PDB entry 5W1G | X-ray diffraction, 2.00 A resolution | chains H and L

[Chain H]
Name: CR1-07 Fab heavy chain
Source organism: Homo sapiens
Notes: antibody fragment or engineered binder
Chain sequence (223 residues; numbered 2 to 227; 3 numbers in that range are skipped by the numbering (no residue carries them; nothing is unmodelled there); the number before each row is that of its first residue):
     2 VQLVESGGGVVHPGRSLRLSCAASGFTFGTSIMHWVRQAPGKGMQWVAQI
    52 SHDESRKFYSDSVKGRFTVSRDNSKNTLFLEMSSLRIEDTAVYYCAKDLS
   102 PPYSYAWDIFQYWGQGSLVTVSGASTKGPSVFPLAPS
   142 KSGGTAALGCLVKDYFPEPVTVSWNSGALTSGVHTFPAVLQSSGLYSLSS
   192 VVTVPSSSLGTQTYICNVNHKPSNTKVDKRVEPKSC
Unresolved in the structure: 142-144
Cystine bridges: Cys-22/Cys-96, Cys-151/Cys-207

[Chain L]
Name: CR1-07 Fab light chain
Source organism: Homo sapiens
Notes: antibody fragment or engineered binder
Chain sequence (222 residues; numbered 1 to 222; the number before each row is that of its first residue):
     1 DIVMTQSPESLAVSLGERATINCKSSQSVLYSSRSDNKDYLAWYQQKPGQ
    51 SPKLLIYWASTRESGVPERFTGSGSGTDFTLSISSLQAEDVAVYYCQQYY
   101 SSPPTFGGGTKVELKRTVAAPSVFIFPPSDEQLKSGTASVVCLLNNFYPR
   151 EAKVQWKVDNALQSGNSQESVTEQDSKDSTYSLSSTLTLSKADYEKHKVY
   201 ACEVTHQGLSSPVTKSFNRGEC
Unresolved in the structure: 222
Cystine bridges: Cys-23/Cys-96, Cys-142/Cys-202

[How chain H and chain L interact]
Residue-residue contacts (61):
  Gln-39(H) / Gln-46(L)  hydrogen bond
  Gln-39(H) / Tyr-95(L)  hydrogen bond
  Gly-44(H) / Tyr-95(L)
  Met-45(H) / Gln-46(L)
  Met-45(H) / Pro-52(L)  hydrophobic
  Met-45(H) / Phe-106(L)  hydrophobic
  Trp-47(H) / Pro-103(L)  hydrophobic
  Trp-47(H) / Pro-104(L)  hydrophobic
  Tyr-95(H) / Gln-46(L)  hydrogen bond
  Tyr-95(H) / Pro-52(L)
  Leu-100(H) / Tyr-57(L)
  Trp-108(H) / Tyr-99(L)
  Asp-109(H) / Gln-97(L)  hydrogen bond (backbone-side chain)
  Asp-109(H) / Tyr-99(L)
  Asp-109(H) / Pro-104(L)
  Ile-110(H) / Tyr-44(L)
  Ile-110(H) / Leu-54(L)  hydrophobic
  Ile-110(H) / Tyr-99(L)  hydrophobic
  Phe-111(H) / Tyr-44(L)  hydrogen bond (backbone-side chain)
  Phe-111(H) / Leu-54(L)
  Phe-111(H) / Gln-97(L)
  Phe-111(H) / Phe-106(L)  hydrophobic
  Trp-114(H) / Tyr-44(L)
  Trp-114(H) / Ser-51(L)
  Trp-114(H) / Pro-52(L)
  Trp-114(H) / Phe-106(L)  hydrophobic
  Gly-115(H) / Ser-51(L)
  Gly-115(H) / Pro-52(L)
  Gln-116(H) / Gly-49(L)
  Gln-116(H) / Ser-51(L)
  Phe-133(H) / Ser-129(L)
  Phe-133(H) / Glu-131(L)
  Phe-133(H) / Gln-132(L)
  Pro-134(H) / Ser-129(L)
  Pro-134(H) / Glu-131(L)
  Leu-135(H) / Phe-126(L)
  Leu-135(H) / Val-141(L)  hydrophobic
  Ala-136(H) / Phe-126(L)
  Ala-148(H) / Phe-124(L)  hydrophobic
  Ala-148(H) / Phe-126(L)
  Leu-152(H) / Ser-139(L)
  Lys-154(H) / Gln-132(L)
  Lys-154(H) / Ser-139(L)
  His-175(H) / Asn-145(L)
  His-175(H) / Asn-146(L)
  His-175(H) / Asp-175(L)  salt bridge
  His-175(H) / Ser-182(L)  hydrogen bond
  Phe-177(H) / Leu-143(L)  hydrophobic
  Phe-177(H) / Ser-170(L)
  Phe-177(H) / Thr-172(L)
  Phe-177(H) / Ser-182(L)
  Phe-177(H) / Leu-183(L)
  Phe-177(H) / Ser-184(L)
  Pro-178(H) / Ser-170(L)  hydrogen bond (backbone-side chain)
  Pro-178(H) / Val-171(L)
  Val-180(H) / Gln-168(L)
  Val-180(H) / Glu-169(L)
  Val-180(H) / Ser-170(L)
  Leu-181(H) / Gln-168(L)  hydrogen bond (backbone-side chain)
  Gln-182(H) / Gln-168(L)
  Thr-194(H) / Asn-145(L)
Other interface residues (no listed pair), chain H (37 interface residues in all): Val-37, Lys-43, Gln-46, Gln-112, Pro-137, Thr-146, Thr-176, Val-192, Lys-220, Lys-225
Other interface residues (no listed pair), chain L (39 interface residues in all): Gln-50, Glu-63, Ser-102, Gly-107, Pro-127, Ser-135, Thr-137

[Summary]
Chain H and chain L form an interface of 37 and 39 residues respectively; the contacts include 8 hydrogen
bonds and 1 salt bridge. Among the polar pairs are His-175(H)/Asp-175(L), Gln-39(H)/Gln-46(L) and
Gln-39(H)/Tyr-95(L).
Here chain H is CR1-07 Fab heavy chain and chain L is CR1-07 Fab light chain, both from Homo sapiens. Entry
5W1G (CR1-07 unliganded Fab) was determined by X-ray diffraction (same publication as 5W1M).
